2NSJ - chain A; structure by X-ray diffraction, 2.31 A resolution.

== Chain A ==
Protein: Phosphoribosylaminoimidazole carboxylase catalytic subunit
Source organism: Escherichia coli
Notes: EC 4.1.1.21
UniProt: P0AG18 (PUR6_ECOLI); residues 1-169 here correspond to UniProt positions 0-168 (UniProt number = residue number - 1)
Sequence (169 residues; row label = number of the first residue in the row):
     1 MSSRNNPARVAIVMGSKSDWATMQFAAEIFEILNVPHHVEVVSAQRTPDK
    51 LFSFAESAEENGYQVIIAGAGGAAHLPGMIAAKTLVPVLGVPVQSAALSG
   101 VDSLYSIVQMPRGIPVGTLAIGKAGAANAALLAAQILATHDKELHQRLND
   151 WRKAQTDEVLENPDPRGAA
Disordered / not traced: 1-6, 169
Construct notes: engineered mutation Gln-45 (His44 in P0AG18)
Ligand contacts: CAIR (C2R; 5-amino-1-(5-O-phosphono-beta-D-ribofuranosyl)-1H-imidazole-4-carboxylic acid): Gly-15, Ser-16, Ser-18, Asp-19, Ser-43, Ala-44, Gln-45, Arg-46, Gly-69, Ala-70, Gly-71, Ala-73, Ala-74, His-75, Leu-76, Val-93, Pro-111
What the authors report for this chain:
  - binding site for CAIR: Asp-19, Ser-43, Ala-44, Arg-46, Gly-71, His-75, Leu-76
  - mutagenesis - H45Q: decreased catalytic activity
  - mutagenesis - H45Q (16.3 +/- 2.6 uM): unchanged binding to CAIR

== Summary ==
Ligands of chain A: CAIR. From the paper: a binding site for CAIR at Asp-19, Ser-43 and Ala-44 among others;
H45Q reduces catalytic activity.
Chain A is Phosphoribosylaminoimidazole carboxylase catalytic subunit (Escherichia coli); the structure, E.
coli PurE H45Q mutant complexed with CAIR, was determined by X-ray diffraction together with 2NSH, 2NSL and
2ATE from the same study.
